8CEF - chains A and J of the 5 polymer chains in the assembly; structure by X-ray diffraction, 2.49 A resolution.

# Chain A
Molecule: 26-nt DNA strand
Sequence (26 nucleotides; row label = number of the first residue in the row):
     1 ATGTCAAGGTCACCGTGACCTTTACG

# Chain J
Protein: Nuclear receptor DNA binding domain
Organism: Mus musculus
Sequence (126 residues; each row starts with the number of its first residue):
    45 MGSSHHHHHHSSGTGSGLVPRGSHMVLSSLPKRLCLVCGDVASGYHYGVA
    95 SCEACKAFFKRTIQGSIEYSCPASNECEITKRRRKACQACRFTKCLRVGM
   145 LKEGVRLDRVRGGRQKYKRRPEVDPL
Unresolved in the structure: 45-74, 163-170
Reported in the primary citation:
  - binding site for the 26-nt DNA strand: Glu97, Arg105, Arg128, Lys129, Arg158
  - binding site for the 26-nt DNA strand (chain A): Glu97, Lys100, Lys104, Arg105, Arg155
  - binding site for the 26-nt DNA strand: Arg105, Tyr161
  - specificity-determining residues: Glu97 (proposed by the authors, not directly observed)
  - binding site for the 26-nt DNA strand: Tyr161

# Interface between chain A and chain J
Residue-residue contacts (22):
  DG9(A) with Arg105(J), salt bridge to the phosphate
  DT10(A) with Phe102(J), phosphate contact; Arg105(J), salt bridge to the phosphate; Lys129(J), phosphate contact; Gln132(J), phosphate contact
  DC11(A) with Ala98(J), phosphate contact; Ala101(J), base contact; Arg128(J), salt bridge to the phosphate; Lys129(J), phosphate contact; Arg135(J), salt bridge to the phosphate
  DA12(A) with Glu97(J), base contact; Arg128(J), salt bridge to the phosphate
  DC13(A) with Glu97(J), hydrogen bond to the base
  DT16(A) with Gly156(J), base contact
  DG17(A) with Arg155(J), sugar contact; Gly156(J), sugar contact; Gly157(J), hydrogen bond to the base
  DA18(A) with Gly157(J), sugar contact; Arg158(J), hydrogen bond to the sugar; Lys160(J), hydrogen bond to the phosphate
  DC19(A) with Arg158(J), sugar contact; Lys160(J), salt bridge to the phosphate
Also at the interface, not in a pair above, chain A (10 interface residues in all): DG15
Also at the interface, not in a pair above, chain J (15 interface residues in all): Lys100

# Summary
The interface between chain A and chain J involves 10 residues on one side and 15 on the other, with 4
hydrogen bonds and 6 salt bridges. Polar pairs include DC13(A)-Glu97(J), DG17(A)-Gly157(J) and
DA18(A)-Arg158(J). From the paper: a binding site for the 26-nt DNA strand at Glu97(J), Arg105(J) and
Arg128(J) among others; a binding site for the 26-nt DNA strand (chain A) at Glu97(J), Lys100(J) and Lys104(J)
among others.
Here chain A is a 26-nt DNA strand and chain J is Nuclear receptor DNA binding domain (Mus musculus). Entry
8CEF (Asymmetric Dimerization in a Transcription Factor Superfamily is Promoted by Allosteric Interactions
with DNA) was determined by X-ray diffraction.
